Entry 3NFP (X-ray diffraction, 2.86 A resolution); this record covers chains B and K of the 3 polymer chains in the assembly.

# Chain B
Molecule: Light chain of Fab fragment of daclizumab
Organism: Homo sapiens
Notes: antibody fragment or engineered binder
Chain sequence (212 residues; row label = number of the first residue in the row):
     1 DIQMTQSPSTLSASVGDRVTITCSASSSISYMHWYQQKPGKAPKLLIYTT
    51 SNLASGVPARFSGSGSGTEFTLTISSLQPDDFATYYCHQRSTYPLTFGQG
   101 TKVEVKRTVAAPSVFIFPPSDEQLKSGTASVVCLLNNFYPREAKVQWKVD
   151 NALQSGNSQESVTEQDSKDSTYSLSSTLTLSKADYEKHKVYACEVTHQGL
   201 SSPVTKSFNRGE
Cystine bridges: Cys23-Cys87, Cys133-Cys193

# Chain K
Molecule: Interleukin-2 receptor subunit alpha
Organism: Homo sapiens
Reference sequence: P01589 (IL2RA_HUMAN); residues 1-217 here correspond to UniProt positions 22-238 (UniProt number = residue number + 21)
Chain sequence (223 residues; numbered 1 to 223; the number before each row is that of its first residue):
     1 ELCDDDPPEIPHATFKAMAYKEGTMLNCECKRGFRRIKSGSLYMLCTGNS
    51 SHSSWDNQCQCTSSATRNTTKQVTPQPEEQKERKTTEMQSPMQPVDQASL
   101 PGHCREPPPWENEATERIYHFVVGQMVYYQCVQGYRALHRGPAESVCKMT
   151 HGKTRWTQPQLICTGEMETSQFPGEEKPQASPEGRPESETSCLVTTTDFQ
   201 IQTEMAATMETSIFTTEHHHHHH
Unresolved in the structure: 31-35, 65-101, 130-132, 138-142, 162-223
Construct notes: expression tag (218-223)
Cystine bridges: Cys3-Cys147, Cys28-Cys59, Cys30-Cys61, Cys46-Cys104

# Interface between chain B and chain K
Pairs across the interface (10; chain B residue first):
  Ser30(B) with Glu1(K)
  Tyr48(B) with Gly152(K)
  Thr49(B) with Met149(K)
  Arg90(B) with Leu2(K), hydrogen bond (side chain-backbone)
  Ser91(B) with Glu1(K); Leu2(K)
  Thr92(B) with Leu2(K)
  Tyr93(B) with Leu2(K); Met25(K), hydrophobic; His120(K)
Also at the interface, not in a pair above, chain B (8 interface residues in all): Tyr31
Also at the interface, not in a pair above, chain K (10 interface residues in all): Tyr43, Leu45, Thr150, His151

# Summary
The interface between chain B and chain K involves 8 residues on one side and 10 on the other, with 1 hydrogen
bond. The hydrogen-bonded pair is Arg90(B)-Leu2(K).
Chain B is Light chain of Fab fragment of daclizumab and chain K is Interleukin-2 receptor subunit alpha, both
from Homo sapiens; the structure, Crystal structure of the Fab fragment of therapeutic antibody daclizumab in
complex with IL-2Ra (CD25) ectodomain, was determined by X-ray diffraction, deposited together with 3NFS.
